8SXX - chains I and J of the 12 polymer chains in the assembly; structure by electron microscopy, 3.60 A resolution.

Chain I (and J):
Name: SIR2-like domain-containing protein
Organism: Escherichia coli
Notes: chain J of this document is another copy of the same molecule, construct and numbering; everything in this record applies to it too
Reference sequence: A0A7B5N0T7 (A0A7B5N0T7_ECOLX); residues 1-415 here = UniProt positions 1-415
Amino-acid sequence (415 residues; numbered 1 to 415; the number before each row is that of its first residue):
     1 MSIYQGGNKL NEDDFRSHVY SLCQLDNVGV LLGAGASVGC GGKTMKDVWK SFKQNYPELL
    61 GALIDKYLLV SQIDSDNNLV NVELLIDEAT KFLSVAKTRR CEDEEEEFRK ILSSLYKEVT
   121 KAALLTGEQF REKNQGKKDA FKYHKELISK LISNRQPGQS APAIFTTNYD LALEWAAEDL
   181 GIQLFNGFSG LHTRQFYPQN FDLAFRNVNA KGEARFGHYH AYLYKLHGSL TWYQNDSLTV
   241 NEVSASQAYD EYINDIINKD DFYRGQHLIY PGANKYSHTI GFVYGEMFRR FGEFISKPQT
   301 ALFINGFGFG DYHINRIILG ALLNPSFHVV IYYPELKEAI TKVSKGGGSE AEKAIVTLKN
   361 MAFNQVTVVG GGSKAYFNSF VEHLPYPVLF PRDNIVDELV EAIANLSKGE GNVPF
Unresolved in the structure: 1, 211-217, 349, 389-393, 408-415 (chain J: 1, 211-217, 392-415)
Small-molecule neighbours: NAD (nicotinamide-adenine-dinucleotide): Leu79, Val80, Asn81, Glu83, Lys225, Leu226, His227, Gly228, Pro271, Gly272, Lys275, Tyr284, Met287, Gly310, Asp311, Ile314
What the authors report for this chain:
  - binding site for NAD: His227, Tyr284, Tyr376, Phe377
  - catalytic residues: His227, Asp311, His313
  - mutagenesis - H227A, D311A, H313A: abolished catalytic activity on NAD+
  - mutagenesis - H227A, D311A, H313A: decreased catalytic activity on single-stranded DNA
  - mutagenesis - H227A: decreased growth

How chain I and chain J interact:
Residue-residue contacts (32):
  Tyr67(I) - Thr98(J)
  Tyr67(I) - Arg99(J)
  Leu68(I) - Thr98(J)
  Leu68(I) - Arg99(J)
  Leu68(I) - Arg100(J)
  Leu69(I) - Thr98(J)
  Glu88(I) - Ser94(J)  hydrogen bond
  Phe92(I) - Val95(J)  hydrophobic
  Val95(I) - Phe92(J)  hydrophobic
  Thr98(I) - Tyr67(J)
  Thr98(I) - Leu69(J)
  Arg99(I) - Tyr67(J)
  Arg99(I) - Arg99(J)
  Phe196(I) - Arg316(J)
  Gln199(I) - Gly320(J)
  Gln199(I) - Ala321(J)
  Thr239(I) - Arg316(J)
  His278(I) - Tyr312(J)
  Phe282(I) - Tyr312(J)  hydrophobic
  Phe282(I) - His313(J)
  Phe282(I) - Arg316(J)
  Glu286(I) - Phe288(J)
  Glu286(I) - His313(J)  salt bridge
  Arg289(I) - Phe288(J)
  Arg289(I) - His313(J)  hydrogen bond
  Glu293(I) - Arg289(J)  salt bridge
  His313(I) - Thr279(J)  hydrogen bond
  Arg316(I) - Gln234(J)
  Arg316(I) - Leu238(J)
  Arg316(I) - Phe282(J)
  Ile317(I) - Thr279(J)
  Ile317(I) - Phe282(J)  hydrophobic
Interface residues without a listed pair, chain I (25 interface residues in all): Lys66, Lys91, Pro198, Leu238, Tyr276, Thr279
Interface residues without a listed pair, chain J (27 interface residues in all): Lys91, Glu104, Ser277, His278, Ile280, Glu286, Ile317, Glu350

In short:
The interface between chain I and chain J involves 25 residues on one side and 27 on the other, with 3
hydrogen bonds and 2 salt bridges. Polar pairs include Glu286(I)-His313(J), Glu293(I)-Arg289(J) and
Glu88(I)-Ser94(J). From the paper: catalytic residues His227(I), Asp311(I) and His313(I); H227A, D311A and
H313A of chain I abolish catalytic activity on NAD+.
Chain I and chain J are both SIR2-like domain-containing protein (Escherichia coli); the structure, E. coli
dodecamer SIR2, was determined by electron microscopy, deposited together with 8SU9, 8SUW, 8SUB, 8UAE and
8UAF.
